PDB entry 6S7O | electron microscopy, 3.50 A resolution | chains C and E of the 8 polymer chains in the assembly

# Chain C
Molecule: Transmembrane protein 258
Source organism: Homo sapiens
UniProtKB: P61165 (TM258_HUMAN); residues 1-79 here = UniProt positions 1-79
Sequence (79 residues; numbered 1 to 79; the number before each row is that of its first residue):
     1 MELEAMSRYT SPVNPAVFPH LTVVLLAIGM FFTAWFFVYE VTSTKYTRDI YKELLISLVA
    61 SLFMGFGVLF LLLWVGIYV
Unresolved in the structure: 1
Curated features (UniProtKB/Swiss-Prot):
  - modified residue: Met1 (N-acetylmethionine)
Residues lining bound ligands: EGY ((4R,7R)-4-hydroxy-N,N,N-trimethyl-4,9-dioxo-7-[(undecanoyloxy)methyl]-3,5,8-trioxa-4lambda~5~-phosphadocosan-1-aminium): Val23, Leu26, Met30, Ala34, Phe37, Val41, Leu71, Trp74, Val75, Gly76, Tyr78
What the authors report for this chain:
  - contacts within the chain: Lys45-Tyr46 (cation-pi contact)

# Chain E
Molecule: Dolichyl-diphosphooligosaccharide--protein glycosyltransferase subunit 1
Source organism: Homo sapiens
UniProtKB: P04843 (RPN1_HUMAN); numbering as in UniProt (aligned over 1-607)
Sequence (607 residues; numbered 1 to 607; the number before each row is that of its first residue):
     1 MEAPAAGLFL LLLLGTWAPA PGSASSEAPP LINEDVKRTV DLSSHLAKVT AEVVLAHLGG
    61 GSTSRATSFL LALEPELEAR LAHLGVQVKG EDEEENNLEV RETKIKGKSG RFFTVKLPVA
   121 LDPGAKISVI VETVYTHVLH PYPTQITQSE KQFVVFEGNH YFYSPYPTKT QTMRVKLASR
   181 NVESYTKLGN PTRSEDLLDY GPFRDVPAYS QDTFKVHYEN NSPFLTITSM TRVIEVSHWG
   241 NIAVEENVDL KHTGAVLKGP FSRYDYQRQP DSGISSIRSF KTILPAAAQD VYYRDEIGNV
   301 STSHLLILDD SVEMEIRPRF PLFGGWKTHY IVGYNLPSYE YLYNLGDQYA LKMRFVDHVF
   361 DEQVIDSLTV KIILPEGAKN IEIDSPYEIS RAPDELHYTY LDTFGRPVIV AYKKNLVEQH
   421 IQDIVVHYTF NKVLMLQEPL LVVAAFYILF FTVIIYVRLD FSITKDPAAE ARMKVACITE
   481 QVLTLVNKRI GLYRHFDETV NRYKQSRDIS TLNSGKKSLE TEHKALTSEI ALLQSRLKTE
   541 GSDLCDRVSE MQKLDAQVKE LVLKSAVEAE RLVAGKLKKD TYIENEKLIS GKRQELVTKI
   601 DHILDAL
Unresolved in the structure: 1-28, 103-108, 595-607
Curated features (UniProtKB/Swiss-Prot):
  - modified residue (N6-acetyllysine): Lys187, Lys538
  - glycosylation: Asn299 (N-linked (GlcNAc...) asparagine)
  - cross-link: Lys538 (Glycyl lysine isopeptide (Lys-Gly) (interchain with G-Cter in SUMO2))
Glycans and other covalent adducts: glycan linked to Asn299
Metal / ion sites: Mg2+ near Glu438 (its only coordinating residue here)
Residues lining bound ligands:
  - EGY ((4R,7R)-4-hydroxy-N,N,N-trimethyl-4,9-dioxo-7-[(undecanoyloxy)methyl]-3,5,8-trioxa-4lambda~5~-phosphadocosan-1-aminium), molecule 1: Leu449, Tyr456, Val457
  - EGY, molecule 2: Phe461, Ser462, Ile463, Thr464
  - KZB ((2S,3R,4R,5S,6S)-2-(hydroxymethyl)-6-[(1S,2R,3R,4R,5'S,6S,7R,8S,9R,12R,13R,15S,16S,18R)-5',7,9,13-tetramethyl-3,15-bis(oxidanyl)spiro[5-oxapentacyclo[10.8.0.02,9.04,8.013,18]icosane-6,2'-oxane]-16-yl]oxy-oxane-3,4,5-triol), molecule 1: Thr403, Phe404, Leu434, Gln437, Leu440, Leu441
  - KZB, molecule 2: Thr403, Leu441, Ala444, Ala445, Ile448
What the authors report for this chain:
  - post-translational modification sites: Asn299

# Interface between chain C and chain E
Pairs across the interface (53):
  Leu3(C) - Lys352(E)
  Ala5(C) - Leu345(E)
  Met6(C) - Tyr343(E)  hydrophobic
  Met6(C) - Leu345(E)  hydrophobic
  Ser7(C) - Tyr343(E)
  Ser7(C) - Asn344(E)  hydrogen bond (side chain-backbone)
  Arg8(C) - Tyr339(E)  hydrogen bond (side chain-backbone)
  Arg8(C) - Glu340(E)  hydrogen bond (side chain-backbone)
  Arg8(C) - Leu342(E)
  Arg8(C) - Tyr343(E)  hydrogen bond
  Tyr9(C) - His238(E)  hydrogen bond (side chain-backbone)
  Tyr9(C) - Ser338(E)
  Tyr9(C) - Tyr339(E)
  Tyr9(C) - Leu342(E)  hydrogen bond (backbone-backbone)
  Tyr9(C) - Asn344(E)
  Tyr9(C) - Tyr349(E)  hydrophobic
  Tyr9(C) - Lys432(E)  hydrogen bond
  Ser11(C) - Trp239(E)  hydrogen bond (side chain-backbone)
  Thr33(C) - Phe450(E)
  Phe36(C) - Phe450(E)  hydrophobic
  Phe36(C) - Val453(E)  hydrophobic
  Glu40(C) - Val457(E)
  Lys45(C) - Met473(E)
  Tyr46(C) - Glu470(E)  hydrogen bond
  Tyr46(C) - Met473(E)  hydrophobic
  Tyr46(C) - Cys477(E)  hydrophobic
  Thr47(C) - Cys477(E)
  Arg48(C) - Val457(E)
  Arg48(C) - Arg458(E)
  Ile50(C) - Arg458(E)
  Glu53(C) - Arg458(E)  salt bridge
  Leu54(C) - Ile454(E)  hydrophobic
  Ser57(C) - Tyr447(E)
  Ser57(C) - Phe450(E)
  Leu58(C) - Tyr447(E)  hydrophobic
  Ser61(C) - Val443(E)  hydrogen bond (side chain-backbone)
  Ser61(C) - Phe446(E)
  Ser61(C) - Tyr447(E)  hydrogen bond (side chain-backbone)
  Leu62(C) - Val443(E)
  Met64(C) - Phe446(E)  hydrophobic
  Gly65(C) - Val442(E)
  Gly65(C) - Val443(E)
  Val68(C) - Phe446(E)  hydrophobic
  Leu69(C) - Pro439(E)  hydrophobic
  Leu73(C) - Trp239(E)  hydrophobic
  Ile77(C) - Tyr400(E)  hydrophobic
  Tyr78(C) - Ser237(E)  hydrogen bond (backbone-side chain)
  Tyr78(C) - Gly240(E)
  Tyr78(C) - Asn241(E)
  Val79(C) - Trp239(E)
  Val79(C) - Tyr400(E)  hydrophobic
  Val79(C) - Leu401(E)  hydrophobic
  Val79(C) - Glu438(E)
Interface residues without a listed pair, chain C (34 interface residues in all): Glu2, Pro12, Phe37, Ala60, Phe66
Interface residues without a listed pair, chain E (37 interface residues in all): Gln348, Ala350, Arg406, His427, Met435, Lys474
Interface features reported in the paper:
  - specific contacts: Tyr46(C)-Glu470(E) (hydrogen bond)

# Overview
Chain C and chain E form an interface of 34 and 37 residues respectively, with 12 hydrogen bonds and 1 salt
bridge. Polar pairs include Glu53(C)-Arg458(E), Ser7(C)-Asn344(E) and Arg8(C)-Tyr339(E). The paper describes a
hydrogen bond between Tyr46(C) and Glu470(E). The paper reports a modification site at Asn299(E); contacts
within the chain involving Tyr46(C) and Lys45(C).
Chain C is Transmembrane protein 258 and chain E is Dolichyl-diphosphooligosaccharide--protein
glycosyltransferase subunit 1, both from Homo sapiens; the structure, Cryo-EM structure of human
oligosaccharyltransferase complex OST-A, was determined by electron microscopy (same publication as 6S7T).
